Entry 4R5T (X-ray diffraction, 1.98 A resolution); this record covers chain A.

[Chain A]
Protein: M1 family aminopeptidase
Source organism: Plasmodium falciparum FcB1/Columbia
Notes: EC 3.4.11.-
UniProt: O96935 (AMP1_PLAFQ); residue numbers follow UniProt; this construct covers 196-1084
Chain sequence (896 residues; row label = number of the first residue in the row):
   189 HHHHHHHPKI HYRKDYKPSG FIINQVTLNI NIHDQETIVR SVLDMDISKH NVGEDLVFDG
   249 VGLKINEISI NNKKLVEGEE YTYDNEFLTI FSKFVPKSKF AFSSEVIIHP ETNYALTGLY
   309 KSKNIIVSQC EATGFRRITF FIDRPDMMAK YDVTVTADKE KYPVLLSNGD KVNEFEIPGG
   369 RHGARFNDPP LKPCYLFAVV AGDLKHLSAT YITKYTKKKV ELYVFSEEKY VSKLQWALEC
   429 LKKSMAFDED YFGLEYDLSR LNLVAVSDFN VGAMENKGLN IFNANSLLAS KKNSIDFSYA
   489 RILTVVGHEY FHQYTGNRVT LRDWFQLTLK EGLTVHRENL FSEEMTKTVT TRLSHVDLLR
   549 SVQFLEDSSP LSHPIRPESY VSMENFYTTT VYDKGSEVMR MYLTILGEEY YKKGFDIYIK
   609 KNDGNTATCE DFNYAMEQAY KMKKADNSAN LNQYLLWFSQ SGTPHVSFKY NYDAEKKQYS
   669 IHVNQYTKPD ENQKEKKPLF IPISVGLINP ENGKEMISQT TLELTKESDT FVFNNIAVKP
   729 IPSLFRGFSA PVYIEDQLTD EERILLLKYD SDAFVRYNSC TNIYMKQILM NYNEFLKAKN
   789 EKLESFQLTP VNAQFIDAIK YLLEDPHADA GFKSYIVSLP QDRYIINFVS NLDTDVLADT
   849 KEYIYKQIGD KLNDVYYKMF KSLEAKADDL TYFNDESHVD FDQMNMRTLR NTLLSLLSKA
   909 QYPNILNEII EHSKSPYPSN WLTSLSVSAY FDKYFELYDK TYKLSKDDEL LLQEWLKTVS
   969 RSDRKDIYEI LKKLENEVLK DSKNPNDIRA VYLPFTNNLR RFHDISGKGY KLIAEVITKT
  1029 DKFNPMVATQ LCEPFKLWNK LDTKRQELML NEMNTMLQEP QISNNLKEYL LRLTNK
Unresolved in the structure: 189-195, 611-613
Sequence notes: expression tag (189-195); engineered mutation Gln213 (Asn in O96935), Gln223 (Asn in O96935), Pro378 (His in O96935), Gln501 (Asn in O96935), Gln745 (Asn in O96935), Gln795 (Asn in O96935), Gln1069 (Asn in O96935)
Bound ions: Zn2+: His496, His500, Glu519 (together with R5T)
Residues lining bound ligands: R5T (tert-butyl {(1S)-2-(hydroxyamino)-2-oxo-1-[4-(1H-pyrazol-1-yl)phenyl]ethyl}carbamate): Glu319, Ala320, Val459, Gly460, Ala461, Met462, Glu463, Arg489, Val493, His496, Glu497, His500, Glu519, Val523, Glu526, Glu572, Tyr575, Tyr580, Met1034
UniProt features mapped onto this chain:
  - active site: Glu497 (Proton acceptor)
  - binding site (a peptide): Glu319, Gly460, Ala461, Glu463
  - binding site (Zn(2+)): His496, His500, Glu519
  - site: Val459 (Important for substrate specificity), Tyr580 (Transition state stabilizer)
  - mutagenesis: Val459 (V459P: Severely affects substrate specificity. No effect on Zn(2+) binding)
Reported in the primary citation:
  - Zn2+ coordination: His496, His500, Glu519
  - binding site for R5T: Val459, Val493, Glu497, His500, Glu519, Tyr575, Tyr580

[Summary]
Bound to chain A: compound R5T. The Zn2+ site is built by His496, His500 and Glu519. From UniProt: active-site
residue Glu497, 4 peptide-binding residues, 3 Zn2+-binding residues and one mutagenesis site. The paper
reports a binding site for R5T at Val459, Val493 and Glu497 among others; Zn2+ coordination by His496, His500
and Glu519.
Chain A is M1 family aminopeptidase (Plasmodium falciparum FcB1/Columbia); the structure, Structure of the m1
alanylaminopeptidase from malaria complexed with a hydroxamic acid-based inhibitor, was determined by X-ray
diffraction (same publication as 4R5V, 4R5X, 4R6T, 4R76 and 4R7M).
